8GYE - chains E and F of the 3 polymer chains in the assembly; structure by X-ray diffraction, 2.30 A resolution.

== Chain E ==
Name: ZG033 Fab H chain
From: Homo sapiens
Notes: antibody fragment or engineered binder
Amino-acid sequence (220 residues; numbered 1 to 220; the number before each row is that of its first residue):
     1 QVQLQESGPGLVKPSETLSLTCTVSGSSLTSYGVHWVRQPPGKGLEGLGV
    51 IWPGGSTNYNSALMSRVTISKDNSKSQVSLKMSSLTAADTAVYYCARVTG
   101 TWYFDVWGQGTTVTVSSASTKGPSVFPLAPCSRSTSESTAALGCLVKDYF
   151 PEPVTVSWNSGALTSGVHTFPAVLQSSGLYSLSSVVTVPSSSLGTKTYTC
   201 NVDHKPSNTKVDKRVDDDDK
Unresolved in the structure: 217-220
Disulfides: Cys22-Cys95, Cys144-Cys200

== Chain F ==
Name: ZG033 Fab L chain
From: Homo sapiens
Notes: antibody fragment or engineered binder
Amino-acid sequence (214 residues; row label = number of the first residue in the row):
     1 DIQMTQSPSSLSASLGDRVTISCSASQGISNYLNWYQQKPDGTVKLLIYY
    51 TSTLHSGVPSRFSGSGSGTDYTLTISSLQPEDIATYYCQQYSKLPWTFGG
   101 GTKLEIKRTVAAPSVFIFPPSDEQLKSGTASVVCLLNNFYPREAKVQWKV
   151 DNALQSGNSQESVTEQDSKDSTYSLSSTLTLSKADYEKHKVYACEVTHQG
   201 LSSPVTKSFNRGEC
Unresolved in the structure: 214
Disulfides: Cys23-Cys88, Cys134-Cys194

== Interface between chain E and chain F ==
Contacting residue pairs (71):
  His35(E) with Trp96(F)
  Gln39(E) with Gln38(F), hydrogen bond; Tyr87(F), hydrogen bond
  Lys43(E) with Tyr87(F)
  Gly44(E) with Tyr87(F)
  Leu45(E) with Tyr87(F); Phe98(F)
  Gly47(E) with Phe98(F)
  Trp52(E) with Trp96(F), hydrophobic
  Asn58(E) with Leu94(F)
  Asn60(E) with Pro95(F)
  Tyr94(E) with Gln38(F), hydrogen bond; Gly42(F), hydrogen bond (side chain-backbone)
  Thr101(E) with Tyr91(F)
  Trp102(E) with Asn34(F), hydrogen bond (backbone-side chain); Tyr91(F); Trp96(F), hydrophobic
  Tyr103(E) with Asn34(F); Tyr36(F); Leu46(F), hydrophobic; Tyr49(F), hydrophobic
  Phe104(E) with Tyr36(F), hydrogen bond (backbone-side chain); Leu46(F); Gln89(F); Trp96(F), hydrophobic; Phe98(F), hydrophobic
  Asp105(E) with Leu46(F); His55(F)
  Trp107(E) with Tyr36(F); Val44(F)
  Val125(E) with Glu123(F)
  Phe126(E) with Ser121(F); Glu123(F); Gln124(F)
  Pro127(E) with Ser121(F)
  Leu128(E) with Phe118(F); Val133(F), hydrophobic
  Ala129(E) with Phe118(F); Pro119(F)
  Pro130(E) with Phe118(F); Pro119(F)
  Cys131(E) with Pro119(F); Phe209(F), hydrophobic; Asn210(F); Glu213(F)
  Thr139(E) with Phe116(F)
  Ala141(E) with Phe116(F), hydrophobic; Phe118(F)
  Leu145(E) with Ser131(F)
  Lys147(E) with Ser131(F)
  His168(E) with Asn137(F); Asn138(F); Asp167(F), salt bridge; Ser174(F), hydrogen bond
  Phe170(E) with Leu135(F), hydrophobic; Ser162(F); Thr164(F); Ser174(F); Leu175(F); Ser176(F)
  Pro171(E) with Ser162(F), hydrogen bond (backbone-side chain); Val163(F)
  Val173(E) with Gln160(F); Glu161(F); Ser162(F)
  Leu174(E) with Gln160(F), hydrogen bond (backbone-side chain)
  Gln175(E) with Gln160(F)
  Ser183(E) with Ser176(F)
  Val185(E) with Leu135(F), hydrophobic
  Thr187(E) with Asn137(F)
  Lys213(E) with Glu123(F), salt bridge
Other interface residues (no listed pair), chain E (42 interface residues in all): Val37, Glu46, Val98, Gln109, Thr169
Other interface residues (no listed pair), chain F (42 interface residues in all): Asp1, Lys45, Ile117, Thr178

== In short ==
The chain E/chain F interface involves 42 residues from each chain, with 9 hydrogen bonds and 2 salt bridges.
Among the polar pairs are His168(E)-Asp167(F), Lys213(E)-Glu123(F) and Gln39(E)-Gln38(F).
Here chain E is ZG033 Fab H chain and chain F is ZG033 Fab L chain, both from Homo sapiens. Entry 8GYE
(Crystal Structure of the 4-1BB in complex with ZG033 Fab) was determined by X-ray diffraction.
